PDB entry 3EON | X-ray diffraction, 2.55 A resolution | chains B and C of the 4 polymer chains in the assembly

== Chain B (and C) ==
Molecule: Glutaryl-CoA dehydrogenase
Organism: Burkholderia pseudomallei
Notes: EC 1.3.99.7; chain C of this document is another copy of the same molecule, construct and numbering; everything in this record applies to it too
UniProtKB: Q3JP94 (Q3JP94_BURP1); residue numbers follow UniProt; this construct covers 1-395
Chain sequence (396 residues; each row starts with the number of its first residue; numbering starts at 0):
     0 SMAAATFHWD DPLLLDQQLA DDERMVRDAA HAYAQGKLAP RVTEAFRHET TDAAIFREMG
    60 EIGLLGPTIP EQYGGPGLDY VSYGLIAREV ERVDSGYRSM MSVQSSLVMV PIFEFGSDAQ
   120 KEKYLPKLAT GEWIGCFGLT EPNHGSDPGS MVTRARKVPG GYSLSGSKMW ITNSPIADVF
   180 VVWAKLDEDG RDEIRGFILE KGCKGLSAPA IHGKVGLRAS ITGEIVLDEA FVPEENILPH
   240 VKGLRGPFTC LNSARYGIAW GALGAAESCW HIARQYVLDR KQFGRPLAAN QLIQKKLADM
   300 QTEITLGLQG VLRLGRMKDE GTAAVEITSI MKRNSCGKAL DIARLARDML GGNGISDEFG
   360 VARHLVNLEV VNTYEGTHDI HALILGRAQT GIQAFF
Not modelled in the structure: 0-3, 143-147, 188-190, 351-357, 394-395 (chain C: 0-3, 142-147, 354-355, 394-395)
Sequence notes: expression tag (0)
From the paper describing this entry:
  - binding site for (3,5-difluorophenyl)methanol: Tyr373
  - catalytic residues: Glu374 (by similarity / conservation)

== How chain B and chain C interact ==
Contacting residue pairs (8):
  Asn289(B) - Gln290(C)  hydrogen bond
  Gln290(B) - Arg284(C)
  Gln290(B) - Asn289(C)  hydrogen bond
  Gln290(B) - Gln290(C)  hydrogen bond (side chain-backbone)
  Gln290(B) - Leu291(C)
  Leu291(B) - Gln290(C)
  Leu291(B) - Leu291(C)  hydrophobic
  Lys294(B) - Leu291(C)
Also at the interface, not in a pair above, chain C (5 interface residues in all): Lys294

== Summary ==
4 residues of chain B face 5 of chain C across their interface, with 3 hydrogen bonds. Polar pairs include
Asn289(B)-Gln290(C) and Gln290(B)-Gln290(C). From the paper: the catalytic residue Glu374(B); a binding site
for (3,5-difluorophenyl)methanol at Tyr373(B).
Chain B and chain C are both Glutaryl-CoA dehydrogenase (Burkholderia pseudomallei); the structure, 2.55A
crystal structure of native glutaryl-coa dehydrogenase from Burkholderia pseudomallei in complex with a small
molecule, was determined by X-ray diffraction (same publication as 3GQT, 3EOM and 3D6B).
